4JVW - chains A and D; structure by X-ray diffraction, 2.00 A resolution.

[Chain A (and D)]
Protein: Ig mu chain C region secreted form
Source organism: Mus musculus
Notes: fragment: uno residues 324-436; chain D of this document is another copy of the same molecule, construct and numbering; everything in this record applies to it too
UniProt: P01872 (IGHM_MOUSE); residues 446-558 here correspond to UniProt positions 324-436 (UniProt number = residue number - 122)
Amino-acid sequence (115 residues; each row starts with the number of its first residue):
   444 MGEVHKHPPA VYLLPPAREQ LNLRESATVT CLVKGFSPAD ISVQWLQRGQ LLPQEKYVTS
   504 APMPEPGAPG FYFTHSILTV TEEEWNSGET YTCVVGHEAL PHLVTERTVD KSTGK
Unresolved in the structure: 444-448, 557-558 (chain D: 444-449, 466-467, 557-558)
Differences from the reference sequence: expression tag (444-445)
Disulfide bonds: C474-C536

[Chain A / chain D interface]
Pairs across the interface - 35 pairs, chain A then chain D:
  Y455(A) with P509(D), hydrophobic; G510(D)
  L457(A) with P509(D), hydrophobic; F516(D), hydrophobic
  A460(A) with S503(D)
  E462(A) with V501(D); S503(D); A504(D), hydrogen bond (side chain-backbone)
  Q463(A) with I520(D)
  L466(A) with V501(D), hydrophobic
  E468(A) with S469(D), hydrogen bond; T522(D)
  S469(A) with T471(D)
  T471(A) with I520(D)
  T473(A) with H518(D)
  K477(A) with P509(D); G510(D)
  E498(A) with A460(D); R461(D), hydrogen bond (backbone-backbone); E462(D), hydrogen bond (backbone-backbone)
  K499(A) with A460(D); E462(D), salt bridge
  Y500(A) with A460(D)
  V501(A) with P458(D); P459(D); A460(D)
  S503(A) with L457(D)
  M506(A) with Y455(D), hydrophobic
  F516(A) with Y455(D); K477(D)
  H518(A) with Y455(D); L475(D)
  I520(A) with L457(D), hydrophobic; T473(D)
  T522(A) with T471(D)
Interface residues without a listed pair, chain A (22 interface residues in all): L475
Interface residues without a listed pair, chain D (24 interface residues in all): T502, M506, E508

[In short]
22 residues of chain A face 24 of chain D across their interface; the contacts include 4 hydrogen bonds and 1
salt bridge. Among the polar pairs are K499(A)-E462(D), E462(A)-A504(D) and E468(A)-S469(D).
Chain A and chain D are both Ig mu chain C region secreted form (Mus musculus); the structure, IgM C4-domain
from mouse, was determined by X-ray diffraction together with 4JVU from the same study.
